PDB entry 6XOZ | X-ray diffraction, 2.35 A resolution | chains B and D of the 5 polymer chains in the assembly

[Chain B (and D)]
Molecule: Pyrroline-5-carboxylate reductase 1, mitochondrial
From: Homo sapiens
Notes: EC 1.5.1.2; chain D of this document is another copy of the same molecule, construct and numbering; everything in this record applies to it too
Reference sequence: P32322 (P5CR1_HUMAN); residues 1-300 here = UniProt positions 1-300
Amino-acid sequence (322 residues; row label = number of the first residue in the row; numbers below 1 keep their minus sign (Met-21 is residue -21)):
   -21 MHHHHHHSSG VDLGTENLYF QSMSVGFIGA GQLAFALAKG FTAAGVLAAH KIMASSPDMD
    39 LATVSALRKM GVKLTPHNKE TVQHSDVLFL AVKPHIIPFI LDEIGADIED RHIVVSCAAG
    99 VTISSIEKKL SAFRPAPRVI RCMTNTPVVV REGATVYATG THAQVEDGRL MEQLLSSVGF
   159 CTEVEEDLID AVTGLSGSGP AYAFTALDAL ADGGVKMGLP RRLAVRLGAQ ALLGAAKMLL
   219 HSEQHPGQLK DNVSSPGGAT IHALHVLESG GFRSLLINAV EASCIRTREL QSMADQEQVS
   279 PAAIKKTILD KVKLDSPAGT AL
Unresolved in the structure: -21 to -2, 272-300 (chain D: -21 to -3, 271-300)
Sequence notes: initiating methionine (-21); expression tag (-20 to 0)
Ligand contacts:
  - tetrahydrofuran-2-carboxylic acid (TFB), molecule 1: Ala97, Met121, Thr171, Gly175, Ser176, Leu268
  - tetrahydrofuran-2-carboxylic acid (TFB), molecule 2: Val231, Ser233, Gly236, Ala237, Thr238
Curated features (UniProtKB/Swiss-Prot):
  - binding site (NADP(+)): Ile6 to Leu11, Ser34, Asn56, Ala69 to Pro72, Cys95 to Ala97
  - binding site (NADPH): Ala8, Gln10, Leu11, Ser34, Asp36, Asn56, Val70, Lys71, Ala97, Asn230
  - binding site (L-proline): Glu164, Ala237, Thr238
  - modified residue: Ser2 (N-acetylserine), Ser278 (Phosphoserine)
  - natural variant: Arg119 (R119G: In ARCL2B; R119H: In ARCL2B), Ala179 (A179T: In ARCL2B), Gly206 (G206R: In ARCL2B; G206W: In ARCL2B), Gly248 (G248E: In ARCL3B), Arg251 (R251H: In ARCL3B), Ala257 (A257T: In ARCL3B), Arg266 (R266Q: In ARCL2B)
  - mutagenesis: Glu221 (E221A: Reduced enzyme activity), Thr238 (T238A: Decreased pyrroline-5-carboxylate reductase activity)
What the authors report for this chain:
  - binding site for tetrahydrofuran-2-carboxylic acid: Thr238

[Interface between chain B and chain D]
Contacting residue pairs (16):
  Asp186(B) with Lys228(D), salt bridge
  Asp190(B) with Lys228(D), salt bridge; Ile239(D)
  Val193(B) with Ser232(D); Pro234(D); Gly235(D), hydrogen bond (backbone-backbone)
  Lys194(B) with Gly235(D); Ile239(D); His240(D); His243(D), hydrogen bond
  Gly196(B) with Pro234(D); Gly235(D)
  Leu197(B) with Pro234(D)
  Pro198(B) with Pro234(D), hydrophobic
  Arg199(B) with Lys228(D); Asp229(D), salt bridge
Also at the interface, not in a pair above, chain D (9 interface residues in all): Ser233

[Summary]
8 residues of chain B and 9 residues of chain D are in contact; the contacts include 2 hydrogen bonds and 3
salt bridges. Among the polar pairs are Asp186(B)-Lys228(D), Asp190(B)-Lys228(D) and Arg199(B)-Asp229(D).
Chain B binds tetrahydrofuran-2-carboxylic acid. From the paper: a binding site for
tetrahydrofuran-2-carboxylic acid at Thr238(B).
Both chains are Pyrroline-5-carboxylate reductase 1, mitochondrial (Homo sapiens). Entry 6XOZ (Structure of
human PYCR1 complexed with L-tetrahydro-2-furoic acid) was determined by X-ray diffraction (same publication
as 6XP0, 6XP1, 6XP2 and 6XP3).
